Entry 2C0G (X-ray diffraction, 1.75 A resolution); this record covers chain A.

[Chain A]
Protein: Windbeutel protein
From: Drosophila melanogaster
UniProt: O44342 (WBL_DROME); residues 1022-1257 here correspond to UniProt positions 22-257 (UniProt number = residue number - 1000)
Sequence (248 residues; each row starts with the number of its first residue):
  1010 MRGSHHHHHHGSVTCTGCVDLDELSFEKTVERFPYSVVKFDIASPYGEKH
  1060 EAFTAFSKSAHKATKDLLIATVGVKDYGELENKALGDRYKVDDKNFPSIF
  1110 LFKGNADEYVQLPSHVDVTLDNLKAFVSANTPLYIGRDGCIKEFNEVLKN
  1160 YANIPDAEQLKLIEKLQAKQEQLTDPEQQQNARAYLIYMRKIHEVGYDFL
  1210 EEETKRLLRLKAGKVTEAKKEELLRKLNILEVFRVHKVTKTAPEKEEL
Not modelled in the structure: 1010-1023, 1252-1257
Construct notes: engineered mutation S1053 (Tyr53 in O44342)
Disulfide bonds: C1024-C1027
UniProt features mapped onto this chain:
  - region: C1024 to C1027 (CXXC motif)
  - motif: K1254 to L1257 (Prevents secretion from ER)

[In short]
Chain A is Windbeutel protein (Drosophila melanogaster); the structure, Structure of PDI-related Chaperone,
Wind mutant-Y53S, was determined by X-ray diffraction (same publication as 2C0E, 2C0F and 2C1Y).
